Entry 6TKE (X-ray diffraction, 2.35 A resolution); this record covers chains HHH and LLL.

# Chain HHH
Name: ChiLob 7/4 H2 heavy chain C224S
Organism: Homo sapiens
Amino-acid sequence (231 residues; each row starts with the number of its first residue):
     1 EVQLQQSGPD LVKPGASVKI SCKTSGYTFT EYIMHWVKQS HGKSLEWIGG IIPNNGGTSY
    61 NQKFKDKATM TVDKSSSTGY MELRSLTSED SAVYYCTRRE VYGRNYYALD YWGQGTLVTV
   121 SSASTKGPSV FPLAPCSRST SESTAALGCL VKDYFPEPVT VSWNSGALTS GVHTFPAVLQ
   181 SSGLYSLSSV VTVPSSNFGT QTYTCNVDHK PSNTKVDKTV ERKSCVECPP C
Not modelled in the structure: 103-105, 137-141, 198, 226-231
Disulfides: Cys-22/Cys-96, Cys-136/Cys-225, Cys-149/Cys-205

# Chain LLL
Name: ChiLob 7/4 H2 kappa chain C214S
Organism: Homo sapiens
Amino-acid sequence (214 residues; row label = number of the first residue in the row):
     1 DIQMTQTTSS LSASLGDRVT ITCSASQGIN NYLNWYQQKP DGTVKLLIYY TSSLHSGVPS
    61 RFSGSGSGTD YSLTISNLEP EDIATYYCQQ YSNLPYTFGG GTKLEIKRTV AAPSVFIFPP
   121 SDEQLKSGTA SVVCLLNNFY PREAKVQWKV DNALQSGNSQ ESVTEQDSKD STYSLSSTLT
   181 LSKADYEKHK VYACEVTHQG LSSPVTKSFN RGES
Not modelled in the structure: 213-214
Disulfides: Cys-23/Cys-88, Cys-134/Cys-194

# Interface between chain HHH and chain LLL
Residue-residue contacts - 63 pairs, chain HHH then chain LLL:
  His-35(HHH) / Tyr-96(LLL)
  Gln-39(HHH) / Gln-38(LLL)  hydrogen bond
  Gln-39(HHH) / Tyr-87(LLL)  hydrogen bond
  Lys-43(HHH) / Tyr-87(LLL)
  Ser-44(HHH) / Tyr-87(LLL)
  Ser-44(HHH) / Gly-99(LLL)  hydrogen bond (side chain-backbone)
  Ser-44(HHH) / Gly-100(LLL)
  Leu-45(HHH) / Tyr-87(LLL)  hydrophobic
  Leu-45(HHH) / Phe-98(LLL)
  Trp-47(HHH) / Pro-95(LLL)  hydrophobic
  Trp-47(HHH) / Tyr-96(LLL)
  Asn-61(HHH) / Pro-95(LLL)
  Tyr-95(HHH) / Gln-38(LLL)  hydrogen bond
  Tyr-95(HHH) / Gly-42(LLL)  hydrogen bond (side chain-backbone)
  Tyr-102(HHH) / Tyr-49(LLL)
  Tyr-102(HHH) / His-55(LLL)  hydrogen bond
  Tyr-106(HHH) / Tyr-50(LLL)
  Tyr-106(HHH) / Tyr-91(LLL)
  Tyr-107(HHH) / Asn-34(LLL)  hydrogen bond (backbone-side chain)
  Tyr-107(HHH) / Tyr-91(LLL)
  Tyr-107(HHH) / Tyr-96(LLL)
  Ala-108(HHH) / Asn-34(LLL)
  Ala-108(HHH) / Leu-46(LLL)  hydrophobic
  Leu-109(HHH) / Tyr-36(LLL)  hydrogen bond (backbone-side chain)
  Leu-109(HHH) / Leu-46(LLL)
  Asp-110(HHH) / Leu-46(LLL)
  Trp-112(HHH) / Tyr-36(LLL)
  Trp-112(HHH) / Val-44(LLL)
  Val-130(HHH) / Glu-123(LLL)
  Phe-131(HHH) / Ser-121(LLL)
  Phe-131(HHH) / Glu-123(LLL)
  Phe-131(HHH) / Gln-124(LLL)
  Pro-132(HHH) / Ser-121(LLL)
  Leu-133(HHH) / Phe-118(LLL)
  Leu-133(HHH) / Val-133(LLL)  hydrophobic
  Ala-134(HHH) / Phe-118(LLL)
  Ala-134(HHH) / Pro-119(LLL)
  Pro-135(HHH) / Phe-118(LLL)
  Cys-136(HHH) / Pro-119(LLL)  hydrophobic
  Cys-136(HHH) / Phe-209(LLL)  hydrophobic
  Thr-144(HHH) / Phe-116(LLL)
  Ala-146(HHH) / Phe-116(LLL)  hydrophobic
  Ala-146(HHH) / Phe-118(LLL)
  Leu-147(HHH) / Phe-118(LLL)  hydrophobic
  Leu-150(HHH) / Ser-131(LLL)
  Lys-152(HHH) / Gln-124(LLL)
  Lys-152(HHH) / Ser-131(LLL)
  His-173(HHH) / Asn-137(LLL)  hydrogen bond
  His-173(HHH) / Asn-138(LLL)
  His-173(HHH) / Ser-174(LLL)  hydrogen bond
  Phe-175(HHH) / Leu-135(LLL)  hydrophobic
  Phe-175(HHH) / Ser-162(LLL)
  Phe-175(HHH) / Ser-174(LLL)
  Phe-175(HHH) / Leu-175(LLL)
  Phe-175(HHH) / Ser-176(LLL)
  Pro-176(HHH) / Ser-162(LLL)  hydrogen bond (backbone-side chain)
  Pro-176(HHH) / Val-163(LLL)
  Val-178(HHH) / Gln-160(LLL)
  Val-178(HHH) / Glu-161(LLL)
  Val-178(HHH) / Ser-162(LLL)
  Leu-179(HHH) / Gln-160(LLL)
  Thr-192(HHH) / Asn-137(LLL)
  Lys-218(HHH) / Glu-123(LLL)  salt bridge
Also at the interface, not in a pair above, chain HHH (43 interface residues in all): Val-37, Glu-46, Lys-63, Arg-99, Ala-145, Thr-174, Gln-180, Ser-188, Val-190
Also at the interface, not in a pair above, chain LLL (41 interface residues in all): Asp-1, Leu-94, Ile-117, Thr-129, Thr-164, Asp-167

# Overview
43 residues of chain HHH and 41 residues of chain LLL are in contact; the contacts include 11 hydrogen bonds
and 1 salt bridge. Polar pairs include Lys-218(HHH)/Glu-123(LLL), Gln-39(HHH)/Gln-38(LLL) and
Gln-39(HHH)/Tyr-87(LLL).
Chain HHH is ChiLob 7/4 H2 heavy chain C224S and chain LLL is ChiLob 7/4 H2 kappa chain C214S, both from Homo
sapiens; the structure, ChiLob 7/4 H2 HC-C224S Kappa LC-C214S F(ab')2, was determined by X-ray diffraction
together with 6TKB, 6TKC, 6TKD and 6TKF from the same study.
